PDB entry 6OJ6 | electron microscopy, 4.20 A resolution (low resolution: residue-level contacts below are approximate; hydrogen-bond / salt-bridge calls are withheld) | chains C and D of the 13 polymer chains in the assembly

# Chain C (and D)
Name: Inner capsid protein VP2
Organism: Rotavirus A (strain RVA/Monkey/United States/RRV/1975/G3P5B[3])
Notes: chain D of this document is another copy of the same molecule, construct and numbering; everything in this record applies to it too
Reference sequence: B3F2X3 (B3F2X3_ROTRH); residues 1-887 here = UniProt positions 1-887
Sequence (887 residues; each row starts with the number of its first residue):
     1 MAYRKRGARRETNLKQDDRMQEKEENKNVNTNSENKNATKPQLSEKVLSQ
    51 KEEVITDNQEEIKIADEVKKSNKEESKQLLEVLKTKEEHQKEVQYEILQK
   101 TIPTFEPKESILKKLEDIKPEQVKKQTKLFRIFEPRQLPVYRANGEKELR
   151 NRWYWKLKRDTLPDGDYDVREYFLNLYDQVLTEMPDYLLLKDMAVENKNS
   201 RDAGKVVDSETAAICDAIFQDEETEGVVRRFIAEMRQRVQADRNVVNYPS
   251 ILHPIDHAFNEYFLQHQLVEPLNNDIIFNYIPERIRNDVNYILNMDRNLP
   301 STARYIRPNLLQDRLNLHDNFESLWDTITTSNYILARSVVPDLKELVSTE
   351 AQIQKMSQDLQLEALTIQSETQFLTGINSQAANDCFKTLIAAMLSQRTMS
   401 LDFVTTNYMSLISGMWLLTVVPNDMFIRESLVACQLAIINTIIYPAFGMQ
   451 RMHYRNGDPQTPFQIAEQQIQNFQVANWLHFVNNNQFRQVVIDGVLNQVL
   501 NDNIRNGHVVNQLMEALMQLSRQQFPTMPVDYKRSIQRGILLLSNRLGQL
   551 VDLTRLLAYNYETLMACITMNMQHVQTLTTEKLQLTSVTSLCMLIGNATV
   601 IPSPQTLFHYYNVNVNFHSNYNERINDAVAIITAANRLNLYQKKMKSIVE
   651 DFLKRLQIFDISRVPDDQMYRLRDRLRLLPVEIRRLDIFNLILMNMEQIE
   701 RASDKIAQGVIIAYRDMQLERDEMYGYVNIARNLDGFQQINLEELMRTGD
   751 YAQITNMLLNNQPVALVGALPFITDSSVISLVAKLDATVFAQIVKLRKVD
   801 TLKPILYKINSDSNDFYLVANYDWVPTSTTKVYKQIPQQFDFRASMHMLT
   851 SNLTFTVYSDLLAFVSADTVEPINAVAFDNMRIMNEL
Disordered / not traced: 1-107 (chain D: 1-60)

# How chain C and chain D interact
Contacting residue pairs (50; chain C residue first):
  Thr349(C) - Glu67(D)
  Glu350(C) - Lys73(D)
  Ile353(C) - Val68(D)
  Ile353(C) - Leu79(D)
  Gln354(C) - Glu75(D)
  Ser357(C) - Leu79(D)
  Glu363(C) - Lys86(D)
  Ala364(C) - Val82(D)
  Ala364(C) - Thr85(D)
  Ala364(C) - Lys86(D)
  Leu365(C) - His89(D)
  Leu365(C) - Leu362(D)
  Leu365(C) - Ala364(D)
  Thr366(C) - Lys86(D)
  Thr366(C) - Gln361(D)
  Thr366(C) - Leu362(D)
  Thr366(C) - Glu363(D)
  Ile367(C) - Lys86(D)
  Ile367(C) - His89(D)
  Ile367(C) - Gln90(D)
  Ile367(C) - Ser357(D)
  Ile367(C) - Gln358(D)
  Ile367(C) - Gln361(D)
  Ile367(C) - Leu362(D)
  Gln368(C) - Lys86(D)
  Gln368(C) - Gln358(D)
  Gln368(C) - Gln361(D)
  Ser369(C) - Gln358(D)
  Thr371(C) - Lys86(D)
  Gln372(C) - Gln358(D)
  Asn378(C) - Ala65(D)
  Thr406(C) - Gln358(D)
  Gly448(C) - Arg522(D)
  Gln450(C) - Glu515(D)
  Gln450(C) - Met518(D)
  Arg451(C) - Asn545(D)
  His453(C) - Glu886(D)
  Tyr454(C) - Glu886(D)
  Arg455(C) - Met881(D)
  Arg455(C) - Asn885(D)
  Asn456(C) - Asn885(D)
  Asn456(C) - Leu887(D)
  Thr527(C) - Arg522(D)
  Thr527(C) - Leu541(D)
  Met528(C) - Leu541(D)
  Pro529(C) - Gln537(D)
  Pro529(C) - Arg538(D)
  Pro529(C) - Leu541(D)
  Asp531(C) - Gln361(D)
  Arg534(C) - Gln361(D)
Interface residues without a listed pair, chain C (31 interface residues in all): Leu362, Leu374, Met452
Interface residues without a listed pair, chain D (35 interface residues in all): Lys355, Asp359, Ser521, Ser544, Leu547, Gly548, Gln549

# In short
31 residues of chain C and 35 residues of chain D are in contact.
Both chains are Inner capsid protein VP2 (Rotavirus A (strain RVA/Monkey/United States/RRV/1975/G3P5B[3])).
Entry 6OJ6 (In situ structure of rotavirus VP1 RNA-dependent RNA polymerase (DLP_RNA)) was determined by
electron microscopy, deposited together with 6OJ3, 6OJ4 and 6OJ5.
